8FDN - chains A and B of the 4 polymer chains in the assembly; structure by X-ray diffraction, 2.20 A resolution.

[Chain A]
Name: Hemoglobin subunit alpha
From: Homo sapiens
UniProt: P69905 (HBA_HUMAN); residues 1-141 here correspond to UniProt positions 2-142 (UniProt number = residue number + 1)
Amino-acid sequence (141 residues; each row starts with the number of its first residue):
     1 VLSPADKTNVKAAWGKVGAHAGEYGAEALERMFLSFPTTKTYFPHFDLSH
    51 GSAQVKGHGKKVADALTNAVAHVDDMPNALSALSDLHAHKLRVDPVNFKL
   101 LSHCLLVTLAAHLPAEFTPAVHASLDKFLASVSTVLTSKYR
Swiss-Prot annotation at these positions:
  - binding site (O2): His58
  - binding site (heme b): His87
  - site: Thr8, Asn9 (Microbial infection: Cleavage), Lys11 (Not glycated), Ala13, Trp14 (Microbial infection: Cleavage), Tyr24, Gly25 (Microbial infection: Cleavage), Leu29, Glu30 (Microbial infection: Cleavage), His45, Phe46 (Microbial infection: Cleavage), Asp47, Leu48 (Microbial infection: Cleavage), Ser52, Ala53 (Microbial infection: Cleavage), Val55, Lys56 (Microbial infection: Cleavage), Lys56 (Not glycated), Gly59, Lys60 (Microbial infection: Cleavage), Lys60 (Not glycated), Lys90 (Not glycated), Leu91, Arg92 (Microbial infection: Cleavage), Lys99 (Not glycated), Leu106, Val107 (Microbial infection: Cleavage), Thr108, Leu109 (Microbial infection: Cleavage), Val121, His122 (Microbial infection: Cleavage), Ser133, Thr134 (Microbial infection: Cleavage)
  - modified residue: Ser3 (Phosphoserine), Lys7 (N6-succinyllysine), Thr8 (Phosphothreonine), Lys11 (N6-succinyllysine), Lys16 (N6-acetyllysine), Tyr24 (Phosphotyrosine), Ser35 (Phosphoserine), Lys40 (N6-succinyllysine), Ser49 (Phosphoserine), Ser102 (Phosphoserine), Thr108 (Phosphothreonine), Ser124 (Phosphoserine), Ser131 (Phosphoserine), Thr134 (Phosphothreonine), Thr137 (Phosphothreonine), Ser138 (Phosphoserine)
  - glycosylation (N-linked (Glc) (glycation) lysine): Lys7, Lys16, Lys40, Lys61
Metal / ion sites: heme Fe near His87 (its only coordinating residue here)
Residues lining bound ligands: heme (HEM): Met32, Thr39, Tyr42, Phe43, His45, Phe46, His58, Lys61, Val62, Ala65, Leu66, Leu83, Leu86, His87, Leu91, Val93, Asn97, Phe98, Leu101, Leu105, Val132, Leu136
What the authors report for this chain:
  - binding site for heme: His45, His58

[Chain B]
Name: Hemoglobin subunit beta
From: Homo sapiens
Notes: fragment: Hb_alpha
UniProt: P68871 (HBB_HUMAN); residues 1-146 here correspond to UniProt positions 2-147 (UniProt number = residue number + 1)
Amino-acid sequence (146 residues; numbered 1 to 146; the number before each row is that of its first residue):
     1 VHLTPEEKSAVTALWGKVNVDEVGGEALGRLLVVYPWTQRFFESFGDLST
    51 PDAVMGNPKVKAHGKKVLGAFSDGLAHLDNLKGTFATLSELHCDKLHVDP
   101 ENFRLLGNVLVCVLAHHFGKEFTPPVQAAYQKVVAGVANALAHKYH
Not modelled in the structure: 143-146
Swiss-Prot annotation at these positions:
  - binding site ((2R)-2,3-bisphosphoglycerate): Val1, His2, Lys82, His143
  - binding site (heme b): His63, His92
  - site: Glu7, Lys8 (Microbial infection: Cleavage), Gly25, Glu26 (Microbial infection: Cleavage), Gly29, Arg30 (Microbial infection: Cleavage), Tyr35, Pro36 (Microbial infection: Cleavage), Trp37, Thr38 (Microbial infection: Cleavage), Phe45, Gly46 (Microbial infection: Cleavage), Asp52, Ala53 (Microbial infection: Cleavage), Gly56, Asn57 (Microbial infection: Cleavage), Lys59 (Not glycated), Phe71, Ser72 (Microbial infection: Cleavage), Gly74, Leu75 (Microbial infection: Cleavage), Lys82 (Not glycated), Thr84, Phe85 (Microbial infection: Cleavage), His92, Cys93 (Microbial infection: Cleavage), Lys95 (Not glycated), Arg104, Leu105 (Microbial infection: Cleavage), Leu110, Val111 (Microbial infection: Cleavage), Gly119, Lys120 (Microbial infection: Cleavage), Phe122, Thr123 (Microbial infection: Cleavage), Ala128, Ala129 (Microbial infection: Cleavage) and 2 more in UniProt
  - modified residue: Val1 (N-acetylvaline), Ser9 (Phosphoserine), Thr12 (Phosphothreonine), Ser44 (Phosphoserine), Thr50 (Phosphothreonine), Lys59 (N6-acetyllysine), Lys82 (N6-acetyllysine), Thr87 (Phosphothreonine), Cys93 (S-nitrosocysteine), Lys144 (N6-acetyllysine)
  - glycosylation: Val1 (N-linked (Glc) (glycation) valine), Lys8 (N-linked (Glc) (glycation) lysine), Lys17 (N-linked (Glc) (glycation) lysine), Lys66 (N-linked (Glc) (glycation) lysine), Lys120 (N-linked (Glc) (glycation) lysine), Lys144 (N-linked (Glc) (glycation) lysine)
Metal / ion sites: heme Fe near His92 (its only coordinating residue here)
Residues lining bound ligands:
  - heme (HEM): Phe41, Phe42, Ser44, Phe45, His63, Lys66, Val67, Ala70, Leu88, Leu91, His92, Lys95, Leu96, Phe103
  - N-T-Butylhydroxylamine (XQZ): Thr38, Phe41, Phe42, Leu96, Val98, Asn102, Phe103
What the authors report for this chain:
  - heme coordination: His92
  - conformationally variable residues (helix shift): Phe85 to Pro100
  - binding site for heme: Lys59, Lys66

[Interface between chain A and chain B]
Residue-residue contacts (37; chain A residue first):
  Glu30(A) - Pro124(B)
  Arg31(A) - Phe122(B)  hydrogen bond (side chain-backbone)
  Arg31(A) - Thr123(B)
  Arg31(A) - Pro124(B)
  Arg31(A) - Gln127(B)  hydrogen bond
  Leu34(A) - Pro125(B)
  Leu34(A) - Ala128(B)
  Ser35(A) - Gln127(B)
  Ser35(A) - Ala128(B)
  Ser35(A) - Gln131(B)
  Phe36(A) - Gln131(B)
  Lys99(A) - Glu101(B)  salt bridge
  His103(A) - Asn108(B)
  His103(A) - Val111(B)
  His103(A) - Gln127(B)
  His103(A) - Gln131(B)  hydrogen bond
  Cys104(A) - Gln127(B)
  Val107(A) - Val111(B)  hydrophobic
  Val107(A) - Ala115(B)  hydrophobic
  Val107(A) - Gln127(B)
  Ala110(A) - Cys112(B)
  Ala110(A) - His116(B)
  Ala111(A) - Ala115(B)
  Ala111(A) - Gly119(B)
  Pro114(A) - His116(B)  hydrogen bond (backbone-side chain)
  Phe117(A) - Arg30(B)  hydrogen bond (backbone-side chain)
  Phe117(A) - His116(B)
  Thr118(A) - Arg30(B)  hydrogen bond (backbone-side chain)
  Pro119(A) - Arg30(B)
  Pro119(A) - Val33(B)
  Pro119(A) - Met55(B)  hydrophobic
  His122(A) - Arg30(B)  hydrogen bond
  His122(A) - Val34(B)
  Ala123(A) - Val33(B)
  Ala123(A) - Val34(B)
  Asp126(A) - Val34(B)
  Asp126(A) - Tyr35(B)  hydrogen bond
Also at the interface, not in a pair above, chain A (22 interface residues in all): Glu27, Leu106, His112, Ala120
Also at the interface, not in a pair above, chain B (21 interface residues in all): Pro51, Lys120

[Overview]
22 residues of chain A face 21 of chain B across their interface; the contacts include 8 hydrogen bonds and 1
salt bridge. Polar pairs include Lys99(A)-Glu101(B), Arg31(A)-Phe122(B) and Arg31(A)-Gln127(B). Ligands of
chain A: heme. The paper reports a binding site for heme at His45(A), His58(A) and Lys59(B) among others; heme
coordination by His92(B).
Chain A is Hemoglobin subunit alpha and chain B is Hemoglobin subunit beta, both from Homo sapiens; the
structure, Human Hemoglobin with N-tertbutylhydroxylamine, was determined by X-ray diffraction, deposited
together with 8FDJ, 8FDK, 8FDL and 8FDM.
